Entry 5KCU (X-ray diffraction, 2.03 A resolution); this record covers chains A and B of the 4 polymer chains in the assembly.

[Chain A (and B)]
Protein: Estrogen receptor
From: Homo sapiens
Notes: fragment: ligand-binding domain; chain B of this document is another copy of the same molecule, construct and numbering; everything in this record applies to it too
UniProt: P03372 (ESR1_HUMAN), isoform P03372-3; residues 298-554 here correspond to UniProt positions 125-381 (UniProt number = residue number - 173)
Amino-acid sequence (257 residues; numbered 298 to 554; the number before each row is that of its first residue):
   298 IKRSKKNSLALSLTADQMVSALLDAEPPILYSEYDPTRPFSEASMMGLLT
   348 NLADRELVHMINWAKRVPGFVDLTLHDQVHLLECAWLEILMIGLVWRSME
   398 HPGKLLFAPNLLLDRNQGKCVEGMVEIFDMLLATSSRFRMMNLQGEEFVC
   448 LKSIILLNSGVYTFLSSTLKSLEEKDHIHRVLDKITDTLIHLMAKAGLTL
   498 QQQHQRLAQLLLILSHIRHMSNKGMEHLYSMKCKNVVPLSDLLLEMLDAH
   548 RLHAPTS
Disordered / not traced: 298-305, 332-335, 462-471, 533-535, 549-554 (chain B: 298-304, 461-467, 528-534, 546-554)
Differences from the reference sequence: engineered mutation Ser537 (Tyr364 in P03372)
Ligand contacts: N-ethyl (OB8; (1S,2R,4S)-N-ethyl-5,6-bis(4-hydroxyphenyl)-N-(naphthalen-2-yl)-7-oxabicyclo[2.2.1]hept-5-ene-2-sulfonamide): Met343, Leu346, Thr347, Ala350, Glu353, Leu384, Leu387, Met388, Leu391, Arg394, Phe404, Val418, Glu419, Gly420, Met421, Ile424, Leu428, Gly521, His524, Leu525, Met528, Leu540
What the authors report for this chain:
  - mutagenesis - Y537S: increased stability (citing earlier work)

[Interface between chain A and chain B]
Pairs across the interface (51; chain A residue first):
  Arg434(A) - Tyr459(B)  hydrogen bond
  Arg434(A) - His476(B)
  Ile451(A) - Leu509(B)  hydrophobic
  Asn455(A) - Leu509(B)
  Asn455(A) - Ser512(B)  hydrogen bond
  Asn455(A) - His513(B)  hydrogen bond (backbone-side chain)
  Ser456(A) - His513(B)
  Tyr459(A) - Ala430(B)
  Tyr459(A) - Arg434(B)  hydrogen bond
  Tyr459(A) - Ile510(B)
  Tyr459(A) - His513(B)
  His476(A) - Arg434(B)
  Asp480(A) - Gln502(B)
  Asp480(A) - Gln506(B)  hydrogen bond
  Thr483(A) - His501(B)
  Thr483(A) - Ala505(B)
  Asp484(A) - Gln498(B)  hydrogen bond
  Asp484(A) - Gln502(B)  hydrogen bond
  Ile487(A) - His501(B)
  Leu497(A) - Leu497(B)  hydrophobic
  Gln498(A) - Asp484(B)  hydrogen bond
  His501(A) - Thr483(B)
  His501(A) - Asp484(B)  salt bridge
  His501(A) - Ile487(B)
  His501(A) - Leu504(B)
  Gln502(A) - Asp480(B)
  Gln502(A) - Asp484(B)  hydrogen bond
  Leu504(A) - His501(B)
  Ala505(A) - Thr483(B)
  Ala505(A) - Leu508(B)  hydrophobic
  Gln506(A) - Asp480(B)  hydrogen bond
  Leu508(A) - Ala505(B)  hydrophobic
  Leu509(A) - Ile451(B)  hydrophobic
  Leu509(A) - Asn455(B)
  Leu509(A) - Leu511(B)  hydrophobic
  Ile510(A) - Tyr459(B)
  Leu511(A) - Leu509(B)  hydrophobic
  Leu511(A) - Ser512(B)
  Ser512(A) - Leu511(B)
  Ser512(A) - Ser512(B)  hydrogen bond (side chain-backbone)
  Ser512(A) - Arg515(B)
  His513(A) - Tyr459(B)
  Arg515(A) - Ser512(B)  hydrogen bond
  Arg515(A) - His513(B)  hydrogen bond
  Arg515(A) - His516(B)
  His516(A) - Arg515(B)
  His516(A) - Asn519(B)  hydrogen bond
  Asn519(A) - His516(B)  hydrogen bond
  Asn519(A) - Asn519(B)  hydrogen bond
  Glu523(A) - Glu523(B)
  His547(A) - Lys520(B)  hydrogen bond (backbone-side chain)
Other interface residues (no listed pair), chain A (32 interface residues in all): Gly457, Val458, Thr460, Leu479
Other interface residues (no listed pair), chain B (30 interface residues in all): Met427, Leu479

[In short]
32 residues of chain A face 30 of chain B across their interface; the contacts include 17 hydrogen bonds and 1
salt bridge. Polar pairs include His501(A)-Asp484(B), Arg434(A)-Tyr459(B) and Asn455(A)-Ser512(B). Ligands of
chain A: N-ethyl. From the paper: Y537S of chain A increases stability.
Both chains are Estrogen receptor (Homo sapiens). Entry 5KCU (Crystal Structure of the ER-alpha Ligand-binding
Domain (Y537S) in Complex with an N-ethyl, alpha-naphthyl OBHS-N derivative) was determined by X-ray
diffraction (same publication as 5KCC, 5KCD, 5KCE, 5KCF, 5KCT, 5KCW and 5KD9).
